Entry 8HSR (electron microscopy, 4.00 A resolution); this record covers chains J and N of the 14 polymer chains in the assembly.

== Chain J ==
Name: DNA-directed RNA polymerase subunit beta'
From: Thermus thermophilus HB8
Notes: EC 2.7.7.6
UniProtKB: Q8RQE8 (RPOC_THET8); residue numbers follow UniProt; this construct covers 1-1524
Chain sequence (1532 residues; row label = number of the first residue in the row):
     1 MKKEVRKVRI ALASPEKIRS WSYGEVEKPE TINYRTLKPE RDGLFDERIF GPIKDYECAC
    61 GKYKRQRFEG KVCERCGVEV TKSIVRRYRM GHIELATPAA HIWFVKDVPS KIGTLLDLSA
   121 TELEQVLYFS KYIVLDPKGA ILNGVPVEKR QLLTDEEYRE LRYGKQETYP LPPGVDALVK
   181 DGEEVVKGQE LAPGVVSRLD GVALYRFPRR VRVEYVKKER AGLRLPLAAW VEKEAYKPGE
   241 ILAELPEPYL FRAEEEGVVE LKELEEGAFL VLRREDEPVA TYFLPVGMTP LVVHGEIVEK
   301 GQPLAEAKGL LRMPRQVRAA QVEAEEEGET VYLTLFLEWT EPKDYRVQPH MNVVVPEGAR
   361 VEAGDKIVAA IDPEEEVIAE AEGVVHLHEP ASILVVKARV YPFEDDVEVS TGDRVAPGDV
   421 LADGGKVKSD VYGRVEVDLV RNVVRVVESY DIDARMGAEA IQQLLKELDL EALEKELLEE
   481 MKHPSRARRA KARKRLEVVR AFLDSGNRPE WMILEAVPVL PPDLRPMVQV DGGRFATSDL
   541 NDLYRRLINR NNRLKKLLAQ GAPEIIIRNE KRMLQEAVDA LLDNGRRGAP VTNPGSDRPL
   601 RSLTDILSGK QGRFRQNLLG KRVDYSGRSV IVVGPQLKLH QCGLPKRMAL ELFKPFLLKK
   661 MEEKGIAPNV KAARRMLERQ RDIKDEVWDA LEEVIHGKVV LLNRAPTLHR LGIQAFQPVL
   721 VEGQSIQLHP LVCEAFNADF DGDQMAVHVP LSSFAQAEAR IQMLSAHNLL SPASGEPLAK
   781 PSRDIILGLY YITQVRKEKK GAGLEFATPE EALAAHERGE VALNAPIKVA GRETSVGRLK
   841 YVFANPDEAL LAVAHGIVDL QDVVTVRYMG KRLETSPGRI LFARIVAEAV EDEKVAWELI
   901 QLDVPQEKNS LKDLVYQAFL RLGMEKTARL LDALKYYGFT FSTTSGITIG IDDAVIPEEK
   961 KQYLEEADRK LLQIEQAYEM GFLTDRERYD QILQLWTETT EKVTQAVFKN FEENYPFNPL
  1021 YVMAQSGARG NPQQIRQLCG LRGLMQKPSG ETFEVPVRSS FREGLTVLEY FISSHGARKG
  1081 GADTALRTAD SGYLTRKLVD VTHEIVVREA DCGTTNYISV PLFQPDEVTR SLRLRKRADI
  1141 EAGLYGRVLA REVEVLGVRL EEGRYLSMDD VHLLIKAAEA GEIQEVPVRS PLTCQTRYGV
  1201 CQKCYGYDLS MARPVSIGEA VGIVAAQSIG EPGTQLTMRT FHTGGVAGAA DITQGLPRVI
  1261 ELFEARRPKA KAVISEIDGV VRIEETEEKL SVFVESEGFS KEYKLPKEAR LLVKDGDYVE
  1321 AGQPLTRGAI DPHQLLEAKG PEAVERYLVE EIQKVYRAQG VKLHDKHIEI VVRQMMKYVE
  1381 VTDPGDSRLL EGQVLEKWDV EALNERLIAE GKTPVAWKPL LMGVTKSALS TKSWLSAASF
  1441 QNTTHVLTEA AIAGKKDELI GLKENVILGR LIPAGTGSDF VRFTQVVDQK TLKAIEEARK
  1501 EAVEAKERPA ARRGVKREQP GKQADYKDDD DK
Disordered / not traced: 1, 208-390, 1237-1254, 1506-1532
Sequence notes: expression tag (1525-1532)

== Chain N ==
Molecule: 180-nt DNA strand
Sequence (180 nucleotides; numbered -96 to 83; the number before each row is that of its first residue; numbers below 1 keep their minus sign (DG-96 is residue -96)):
   -96 GGACTTCACT CCCTACTCAA CTACTATCTA CCCATCTCTC TTCACTCCAT ACTTCACTCC
   -36 TTTAAACTCA TCACCTCACC ATCTATCTTA CCCATAACCA TATCTCCACA TCCACCTGGG
    24 TGCTTGTGGT AGTGCACCGA TCCCTGTCGA CTTTCCCGTG AATTCTCTGG TAATGCGTTC
Disordered / not traced: -96 to 3, 11-20, 42-83

== Chain J / chain N interface ==
Contacting residue pairs (4):
  Arg35(J) - DC7(N)  salt bridge to the phosphate
  Lys494(J) - DT28(N)  salt bridge to the phosphate
  Asn593(J) - DC10(N)  base contact
  Arg1266(J) - DG25(N)  salt bridge to the phosphate
Interface residues without a listed pair, chain J (5 interface residues in all): Lys1426
Interface residues without a listed pair, chain N (5 interface residues in all): DC26

== Summary ==
The chain J/chain N interface involves 5 residues from each chain, with 3 salt bridges. Among the polar pairs
are Arg35(J)-DC7(N), Lys494(J)-DT28(N) and Arg1266(J)-DG25(N).
Here chain J is DNA-directed RNA polymerase subunit beta' (Thermus thermophilus HB8) and chain N is a 180-nt
DNA strand. Entry 8HSR (Thermus thermophilus Rho-engaged RNAP elongation complex (composite structure)) was
determined by electron microscopy, deposited together with 8HSG, 8HSH, 8HSJ and 8HSL.
